PDB entry 7EGR | X-ray diffraction, 2.50 A resolution | chains D and E of the 9 polymer chains in the assembly

== Chain D ==
Name: Soluble acetylcholine receptor
Organism: Aplysia californica
UniProt: Q8WSF8 (Q8WSF8_APLCA); numbering as in UniProt (aligned over 19-224)
Chain sequence (206 residues; numbered 19 to 224; the number before each row is that of its first residue):
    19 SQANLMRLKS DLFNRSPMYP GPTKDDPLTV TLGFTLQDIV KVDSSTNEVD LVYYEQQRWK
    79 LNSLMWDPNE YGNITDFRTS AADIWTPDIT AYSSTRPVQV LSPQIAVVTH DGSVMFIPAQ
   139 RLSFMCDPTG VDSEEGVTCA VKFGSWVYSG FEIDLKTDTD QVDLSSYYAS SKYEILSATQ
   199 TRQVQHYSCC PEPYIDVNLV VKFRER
Construct notes: conflict Val60 (Ala in Q8WSF8), Val155 (Ala in Q8WSF8)
Disulfides: Cys144-Cys157, Cys207-Cys208
Metal / ion sites: Mg2+: Glu170 (shared with 1 residue of chain M)

== Chain E ==
Name: Soluble acetylcholine receptor
Organism: Aplysia californica
UniProt: Q8WSF8 (Q8WSF8_APLCA); numbering as in UniProt (aligned over 19-223)
Chain sequence (205 residues; each row starts with the number of its first residue):
    19 SQANLMRLKS DLFNRSPMYP GPTKDDPLTV TLGFTLQDIV KVDSSTNEVD LVYYEQQRWK
    79 LNSLMWDPNE YGNITDFRTS AADIWTPDIT AYSSTRPVQV LSPQIAVVTH DGSVMFIPAQ
   139 RLSFMCDPTG VDSEEGVTCA VKFGSWVYSG FEIDLKTDTD QVDLSSYYAS SKYEILSATQ
   199 TRQVQHYSCC PEPYIDVNLV VKFRE
Construct notes: conflict Val60 (Ala in Q8WSF8), Val155 (Ala in Q8WSF8)
Disulfides: Cys144-Cys157

== How chain D and chain E interact ==
Pairs across the interface (47; chain D residue first):
  Pro35(D) - Met24(E)  hydrophobic
  Met36(D) - Met24(E)
  Pro38(D) - Leu23(E)  hydrophobic
  Pro38(D) - Met24(E)  hydrophobic
  Thr41(D) - Leu23(E)
  Asp44(D) - Ser19(E)
  Asp44(D) - Gln20(E)  hydrogen bond
  Ser62(D) - Lys190(E)  hydrogen bond (backbone-side chain)
  Ser63(D) - Lys190(E)
  Thr64(D) - Val58(E)
  Thr64(D) - Lys59(E)
  Asn65(D) - Ser188(E)  hydrogen bond (side chain-backbone)
  Asn65(D) - Lys190(E)
  Glu66(D) - Val58(E)
  Glu66(D) - Arg139(E)  salt bridge
  Asp106(D) - Pro121(E)
  Asp106(D) - Ile123(E)
  Thr108(D) - Leu119(E)
  Thr108(D) - Pro121(E)
  Tyr110(D) - Gln55(E)  hydrogen bond (backbone-side chain)
  Tyr110(D) - Tyr72(E)  hydrogen bond (backbone-side chain)
  Ser111(D) - Gln55(E)
  Ser112(D) - Leu119(E)
  Thr113(D) - Arg139(E)  hydrogen bond (backbone-side chain)
  Arg114(D) - Gln117(E)  hydrogen bond
  Arg114(D) - Leu119(E)
  Arg114(D) - Arg139(E)
  Pro115(D) - Gln117(E)
  Pro115(D) - Val118(E)
  Pro115(D) - Leu119(E)
  Met143(D) - Gln55(E)
  Met143(D) - Asp56(E)
  Met143(D) - Val70(E)  hydrophobic
  Met143(D) - Tyr186(E)  hydrophobic
  Cys144(D) - Tyr186(E)  hydrogen bond (backbone-side chain)
  Asp145(D) - Tyr186(E)  hydrogen bond (backbone-side chain)
  Asp145(D) - Ser188(E)
  Trp164(D) - Tyr72(E)  hydrophobic
  Trp164(D) - Ser120(E)
  Trp164(D) - Pro121(E)
  Trp164(D) - Ile135(E)  hydrogen bond (side chain-backbone)
  Trp164(D) - Ala137(E)  hydrophobic
  Val165(D) - Arg96(E)  hydrogen bond (backbone-side chain)
  Val165(D) - Ile123(E)
  Tyr166(D) - Arg96(E)
  Ser167(D) - Arg96(E)
  Glu170(D) - Arg96(E)  salt bridge
Interface residues without a listed pair, chain D (28 interface residues in all): Gly39, Asp43
Interface residues without a listed pair, chain E (26 interface residues in all): Lys27, Val125, Ser189

== Summary ==
28 residues of chain D face 26 of chain E across their interface; the contacts include 11 hydrogen bonds and 2
salt bridges. Among the polar pairs are Glu66(D)-Arg139(E), Glu170(D)-Arg96(E) and Asp44(D)-Gln20(E).
Here chain D is Soluble acetylcholine receptor and chain E is Soluble acetylcholine receptor, both from
Aplysia californica. Entry 7EGR (Co-crystal structure of Ac-AChBPP in complex with RgIA) was determined by
X-ray diffraction.
